PDB entry 6GF8 | X-ray diffraction, 3.10 A resolution | chain A

# Chain A
Name: Zona pellucida sperm-binding protein 1
From: Gallus gallus
UniProtKB: A0A140JXP0 (A0A140JXP0_CHICK); the construct has insertions or renumbered stretches relative to UniProt, so the offset changes along the chain: 24-139 = UniProt 24-139; 146-154 = UniProt 141-149
Sequence (136 residues; each row starts with the number of its first residue):
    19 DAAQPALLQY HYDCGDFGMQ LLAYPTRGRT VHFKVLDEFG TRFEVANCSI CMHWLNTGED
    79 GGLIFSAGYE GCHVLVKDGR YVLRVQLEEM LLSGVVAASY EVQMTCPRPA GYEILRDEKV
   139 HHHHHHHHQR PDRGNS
Unresolved in the structure: 19-24, 128-154
Disulfide bonds: Cys66 forms a disulfide with the same residue of a neighbouring copy of this chain
Disulfide bonds: Cys32-Cys124, Cys69-Cys90
Covalent attachments: glycan linked to Asn65
Differences from the reference sequence: expression tag (19-23, 140-145); engineered mutation Gln121 (Asn in A0A140JXP0), Ser154 (Gly149 in A0A140JXP0)
Reported in the primary citation:
  - post-translational modification sites: Asn65
  - self-association interface (contacts with another copy of this molecule); pairs are residue here / residue on that copy: Cys66-Cys66 (disulfide), Ile68-Phe61 (hydrophobic contact)
  - binding site for alpha-L-fucopyranose: Trp72
  - contacts within the chain: His71-Cys90 (hydrogen bond), Cys66-His71
  - mutagenesis - C66A, N121Q: unchanged expression

# Summary
N-acetylglucosamine is covalently linked to Asn65. The paper reports a binding site for alpha-L-fucopyranose
at Trp72; C66A and N121Q leave expression unchanged.
Chain A is Zona pellucida sperm-binding protein 1 (Gallus gallus); the structure, Molecular basis of egg coat
filament cross-linking: structure of the glycosylated ZP1 ZP-N1 domain homodimer, was determined by X-ray
diffraction (same publication as 6GF6 and 6GF7).
